Entry 2IO8 (X-ray diffraction, 2.10 A resolution); this record covers chains A and B.

# Chain A (and B)
Name: Bifunctional glutathionylspermidine synthetase/amidase
Organism: Escherichia coli
Notes: EC 6.3.1.8, 3.5.1.78; chain B of this document is another copy of the same molecule, construct and numbering; everything in this record applies to it too
UniProtKB: P0AES0 (GSP_ECOLI); numbering as in UniProt (aligned over 1-619)
Sequence (619 residues; each row starts with the number of its first residue):
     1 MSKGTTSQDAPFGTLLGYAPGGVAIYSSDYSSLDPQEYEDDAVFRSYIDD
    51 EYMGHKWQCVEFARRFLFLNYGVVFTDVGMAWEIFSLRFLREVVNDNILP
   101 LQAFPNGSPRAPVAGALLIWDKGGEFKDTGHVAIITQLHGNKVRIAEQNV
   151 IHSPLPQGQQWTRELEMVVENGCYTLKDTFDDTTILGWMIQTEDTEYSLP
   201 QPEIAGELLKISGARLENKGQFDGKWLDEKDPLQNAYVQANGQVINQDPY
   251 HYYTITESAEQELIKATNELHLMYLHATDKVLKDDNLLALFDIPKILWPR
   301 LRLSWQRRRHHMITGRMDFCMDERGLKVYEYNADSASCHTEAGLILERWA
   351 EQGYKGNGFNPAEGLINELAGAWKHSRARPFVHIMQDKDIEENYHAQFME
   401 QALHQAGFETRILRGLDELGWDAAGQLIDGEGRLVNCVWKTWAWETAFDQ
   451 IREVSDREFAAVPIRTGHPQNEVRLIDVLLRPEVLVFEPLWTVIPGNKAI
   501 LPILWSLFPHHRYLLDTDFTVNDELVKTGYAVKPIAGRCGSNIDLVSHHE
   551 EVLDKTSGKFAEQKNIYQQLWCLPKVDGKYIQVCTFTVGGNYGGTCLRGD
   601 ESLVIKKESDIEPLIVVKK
Unresolved in the structure: 1-9, 32-39, 455-457, 619 (chain B: 1-9, 29-40, 455-458, 619)
UniProt features mapped onto this chain:
  - region: E196 to A205 (Linker)
  - active site: C59 (S-(gamma-glutamyl-cysteinyl-glycyl)-cysteine intermediate)
  - binding site (glutathionylspermidine): Q58, R64, V78 to A81, N149
  - binding site (ATP): R316 to D318, K498, K533, C539, G540, Q568 to W571, Q582, L603 to I605
  - binding site (glutathione): R316, S335, E392, T446
  - binding site (Mg(2+)): D318, E330, N332
  - binding site (spermidine): E391, D610
  - site: H131 (Increases nucleophilicity of active site Cys), R316 (Transition state stabilizer)
  - modified residue: C59 (Cysteine sulfenic acid (-SOH))
  - mutagenesis: C59 (C59A: Loss of amidase activity), C173 (C173A: No effect on amidase activity), R316 (R316E: Loss of synthetase activity), S335 (S335A: 3.6-fold decrease in GSH affinity, 1.6-fold decrease in spermidine activity, and 1.3-fold decrease in synthetase activity), S337 (S337A: No effect on GSH and spermidine affinity, but 2-fold decrease in synthetase activity), C338 (C338A: 10-fold decrease in GSH affinity, 5-fold decrease in spermidine activity, but no effect on synthetase activity), E391 (E391A: 2-fold decrease in GSH affinity, 60-fold decrease in spermidine activity, and 10-fold decrease in synthetase activity), E392 (E392A: 33-fold decrease in GSH affinity, 13-fold decrease in spermidine activity, and 6-fold decrease in synthetase activity), T441 (T441A: 3-fold decrease in GSH affinity, 21-fold decrease in spermidine activity, and 17-fold decrease in synthetase activity), R538 (R538A: 6-fold decrease in GSH affinity, 2.4-fold decrease in spermidine activity, and 4-fold decrease in synthetase activity), R598 (R598A: 10-fold increase in GSH affinity, 9-fold decrease in spermidine activity, and 15-fold decrease in synthetase activity)
Ion coordination: Mg2+ site 1: D318, E330 (together with ADP); Mg2+ site 2: E330, N332 (together with ADP)
Ligand contacts:
  - ADP (adenosine-5'-diphosphate): D318, Y329, E330, N332, K498, L515, A531, K533, G537, R538, C539, G540, S541, I543, L545, Q568, Q569, L570, W571, C572, L573, Q582, L603, V604, I605
  - cysteine (CYS): R316, S337, C338, E341, R598, K606, K607, I611
What the authors report for this chain:
  - Mg2+ coordination: E330
  - catalytic residues: C59, H131, R316, E330, S337, E391 (proposed by the authors, not directly observed)
  - mutagenesis - C338A: decreased binding to spermidine
  - mutagenesis - C338A, K607A: unchanged catalytic activity
  - mutagenesis - R316E: abolished catalytic activity
  - mutagenesis - S337A, E391A, E392A, T441A, R538A, R598A: decreased catalytic activity

# Chain A / chain B interface
Contacting residue pairs - 69 pairs, chain A then chain B:
  L15(A) with A424(B), hydrophobic
  G17(A) with A424(B)
  Y18(A) with A424(B); G425(B); Q426(B); T466(B); R481(B), hydrogen bond; E483(B)
  P20(A) with A461(B)
  G21(A) with R300(B); A461(B); V462(B), hydrogen bond (backbone-backbone); I464(B); P482(B)
  G22(A) with I464(B); P482(B)
  D49(A) with R307(B), salt bridge
  F68(A) with L303(B)
  L69(A) with R300(B)
  N70(A) with P299(B); A461(B)
  Y71(A) with P299(B); A460(B), hydrogen bond (side chain-backbone)
  V93(A) with Q306(B)
  V94(A) with R302(B); L303(B), hydrophobic; Q306(B), hydrogen bond (backbone-side chain)
  A114(A) with A460(B), hydrophobic
  G115(A) with A460(B)
  G158(A) with G467(B)
  Q160(A) with I464(B), hydrogen bond (side chain-backbone); T466(B), hydrogen bond
  P299(A) with N70(B); Y71(B)
  R300(A) with G21(B), hydrogen bond (side chain-backbone); L69(B); N70(B)
  R302(A) with V94(B)
  L303(A) with F68(B); V93(B), hydrophobic
  Q306(A) with V93(B); V94(B)
  R307(A) with I48(B); D49(B), salt bridge; F68(B); L69(B)
  A423(A) with Q157(B)
  A424(A) with L15(B), hydrophobic; Y18(B)
  G425(A) with Y18(B)
  Q426(A) with L15(B); Y18(B)
  A460(A) with Y71(B), hydrogen bond (backbone-side chain); A114(B), hydrophobic; G115(B)
  A461(A) with P20(B); G21(B); N70(B)
  V462(A) with G21(B)
  I464(A) with G21(B); G22(B); Q160(B), hydrogen bond (backbone-side chain)
  T466(A) with Y18(B); Q160(B), hydrogen bond
  G467(A) with G158(B)
  R481(A) with Y18(B), hydrogen bond
  P482(A) with G21(B); G22(B)
  E483(A) with G22(B)
Interface residues without a listed pair, chain A (44 interface residues in all): I48, F66, G72, I135, T136, Q157, R465, L480
Interface residues without a listed pair, chain B (43 interface residues in all): G17, F66, G72, T136, A423, R465, L480

# Overview
44 residues of chain A and 43 residues of chain B are in contact; the contacts include 11 hydrogen bonds and 2
salt bridges. Polar pairs include D49(A)-R307(B), Y18(A)-R481(B) and Y71(A)-A460(B). The paper reports
catalytic residues C59(A), H131(A) and R316(A) among others; S337A, E391A and E392A of chain A, among others,
reduce catalytic activity; 9 substitutions were tested in all.
Chain A and chain B are both Bifunctional glutathionylspermidine synthetase/amidase (Escherichia coli); the
structure, E. coli Bifunctional glutathionylspermidine synthetase/amidase Incomplex with Mg2+ and ADP, was
determined by X-ray diffraction together with 2IO7, 2IO9 and 2IOA from the same study.
